Entry 7ARC (electron microscopy, 2.88 A resolution); this record covers chains G and S of the 16 polymer chains in the assembly.

== Chain G ==
Name: 75 kDa
From: Polytomella sp. Pringsheim 198.80
Amino-acid sequence (720 residues; row label = number of the first residue in the row):
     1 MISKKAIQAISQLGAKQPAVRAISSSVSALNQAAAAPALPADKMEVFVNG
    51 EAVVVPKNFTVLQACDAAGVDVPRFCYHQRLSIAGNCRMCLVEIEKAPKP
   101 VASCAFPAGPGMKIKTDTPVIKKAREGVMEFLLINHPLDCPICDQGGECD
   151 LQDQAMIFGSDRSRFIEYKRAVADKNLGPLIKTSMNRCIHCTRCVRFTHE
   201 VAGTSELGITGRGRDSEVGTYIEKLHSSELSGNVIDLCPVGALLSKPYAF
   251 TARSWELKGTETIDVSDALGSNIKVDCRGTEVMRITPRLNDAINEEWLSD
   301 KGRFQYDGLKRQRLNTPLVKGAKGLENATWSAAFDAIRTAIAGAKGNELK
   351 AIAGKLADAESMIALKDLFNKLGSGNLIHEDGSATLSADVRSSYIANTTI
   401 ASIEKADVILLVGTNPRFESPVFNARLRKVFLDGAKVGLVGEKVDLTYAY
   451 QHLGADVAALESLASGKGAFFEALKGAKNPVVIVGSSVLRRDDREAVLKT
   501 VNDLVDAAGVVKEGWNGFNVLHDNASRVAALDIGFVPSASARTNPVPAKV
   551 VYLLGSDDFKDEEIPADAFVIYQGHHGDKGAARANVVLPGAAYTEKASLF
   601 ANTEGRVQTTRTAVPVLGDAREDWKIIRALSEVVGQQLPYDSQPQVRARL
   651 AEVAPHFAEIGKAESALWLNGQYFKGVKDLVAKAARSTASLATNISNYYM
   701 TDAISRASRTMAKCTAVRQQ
Not modelled in the structure: 1-38
Metal / ion sites: 2Fe-2S cluster Fe: C76, C87, C90, C104; 4Fe-4S cluster Fe site 1: H136, C140, C143, C149; 4Fe-4S cluster Fe site 2: C188, C191, C194, C238
Residues lining bound ligands:
  - 2Fe-2S cluster (FES): R74, F75, C76, Y77, G85, N86, C87, R88, M89, C90, A102, C104
  - 4Fe-4S cluster (SF4), molecule 1: H136, P137, D139, C140, C143, Q145, G146, C149, L151, Q152, R187, V240, G241
  - 4Fe-4S cluster (SF4), molecule 2: M185, C188, I189, C191, R193, C194, V218, L237, C238, P239, V240, A242, L243

== Chain S ==
Name: B8
From: Polytomella sp. Pringsheim 198.80
Amino-acid sequence (98 residues; each row starts with the number of its first residue):
     1 MAWKTALTTTFQELRITLSQSSSSSAGAREFVLGQYAELKAANPLLPILV
    51 RESNAAQASLTARYDFGVEKKVSIENDSASGILSKLEGLVKHGQSLAK
Not modelled in the structure: 1, 97-98

== How chain G and chain S interact ==
Contacting residue pairs - 56 pairs, chain G then chain S:
  K366(G) - E13(S)  salt bridge
  K366(G) - R63(S)
  N370(G) - R63(S)
  N370(G) - F66(S)
  N370(G) - G67(S)
  K371(G) - F66(S)
  A388(G) - L49(S)
  A388(G) - R51(S)  hydrogen bond (backbone-side chain)
  D389(G) - Y36(S)
  D389(G) - K40(S)  salt bridge
  D389(G) - L46(S)
  D389(G) - P47(S)
  D389(G) - I48(S)  hydrogen bond (side chain-backbone)
  D389(G) - L49(S)
  D389(G) - V50(S)  hydrogen bond (backbone-backbone)
  D389(G) - R51(S)  hydrogen bond (backbone-side chain)
  V390(G) - Y36(S)
  R391(G) - E52(S)
  Y394(G) - R51(S)  hydrogen bond
  L531(G) - R51(S)  hydrogen bond (backbone-side chain)
  D532(G) - R51(S)  hydrogen bond (backbone-side chain)
  G534(G) - E13(S)
  S538(G) - Q12(S)
  A539(G) - T8(S)
  A539(G) - L45(S)
  R542(G) - L45(S)
  T543(G) - L45(S)
  R649(G) - E69(S)  salt bridge
  E652(G) - K71(S)  salt bridge
  V653(G) - R15(S)
  P655(G) - R51(S)
  P655(G) - E52(S)
  P655(G) - S53(S)
  P655(G) - A56(S)  hydrophobic
  H656(G) - S53(S)
  E659(G) - S53(S)
  E659(G) - A55(S)
  E664(G) - Q20(S)
  E664(G) - S53(S)
  E664(G) - N54(S)  hydrogen bond (side chain-backbone)
  S665(G) - Q20(S)  hydrogen bond (backbone-side chain)
  S665(G) - E52(S)
  A666(G) - E52(S)
  L667(G) - L18(S)  hydrophobic
  L667(G) - R29(S)
  L667(G) - E52(S)  hydrogen bond (backbone-side chain)
  L669(G) - V32(S)  hydrophobic
  L669(G) - L33(S)  hydrophobic
  L669(G) - V50(S)  hydrophobic
  Q672(G) - Y36(S)
  Q672(G) - A37(S)
  Y673(G) - Y36(S)
  G676(G) - A37(S)
  G676(G) - K40(S)
  G676(G) - A41(S)
  L680(G) - P44(S)  hydrophobic
Other interface residues (no listed pair), chain G (38 interface residues in all): L372, G373, I533, V536, P537, K675, V677, D679
Other interface residues (no listed pair), chain S (32 interface residues in all): T17

== Summary ==
Chain G and chain S form an interface of 38 and 32 residues respectively; the contacts include 10 hydrogen
bonds and 4 salt bridges. Polar contacts include K366(G)-E13(S), D389(G)-K40(S) and R649(G)-E69(S). Chain G
binds 2Fe-2S cluster and 4Fe-4S cluster.
Here chain G is 75 kDa and chain S is B8, both from Polytomella sp. Pringsheim 198.80. Entry 7ARC (Cryo-EM
structure of Polytomella Complex-I (peripheral arm)) was determined by electron microscopy together with 7AQQ,
7AQR, 7AQW, 7AR7, 7AR8, 7AR9, 7ARB and 7ARD from the same study.
